5XMJ - chains N and O of the 6 polymer chains in the assembly; structure by X-ray diffraction, 3.60 A resolution.

# Chain N
Name: Succinate dehydrogenase iron-sulfur subunit
Source organism: Desulfovibrio gigas DSM 1382
Notes: EC 1.3.5.1
Amino-acid sequence (264 residues; each row starts with the number of its first residue):
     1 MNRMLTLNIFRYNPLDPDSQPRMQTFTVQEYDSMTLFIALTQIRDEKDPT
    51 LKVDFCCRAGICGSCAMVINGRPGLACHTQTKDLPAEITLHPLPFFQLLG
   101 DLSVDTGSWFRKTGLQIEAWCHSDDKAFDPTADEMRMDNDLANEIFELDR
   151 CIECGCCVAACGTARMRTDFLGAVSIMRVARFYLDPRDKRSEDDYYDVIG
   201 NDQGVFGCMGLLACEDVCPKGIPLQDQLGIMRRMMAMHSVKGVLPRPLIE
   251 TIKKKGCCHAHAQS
Not modelled in the structure: 241-264
Ion coordination: 2Fe-2S cluster Fe: C57, C62, C65, C77; 4Fe-4S cluster Fe: C151, C154, C157, C218; 3Fe-4S cluster Fe: C161, C208, C214
Small-molecule neighbours:
  - 3Fe-4S cluster (F3S): C161, T163, F170, A173, C208, M209, G210, L211, L212, A213, C214, L228
  - 2Fe-2S cluster (FES): F55, C56, C57, R58, A59, G60, I61, C62, G63, S64, C65, L75, C77
  - 4Fe-4S cluster (SF4): C151, I152, E153, C154, G155, C156, C157, V174, C218, P219, I222, L224

# Chain O
Name: fumarate reductase respiratory complex
Source organism: Desulfovibrio gigas
Amino-acid sequence (218 residues; numbered 1 to 218; the number before each row is that of its first residue):
     1 MNASTITLHVPQRSKIAGRMDFFQMVSGALLILFLWAHMMLVSSVILSPS
    51 LMNGIAWFFEATYMAQIGGPAVFVLMVVHFILAARKMPFKQDEWKTFRVH
   101 ACMLHHKDTTMWVVQVISAIFILVLGAVHMFVVLTDLPITAAKSAARLQS
   151 GWLYLYLVLLPLAELHVGVGFYRIGVKYGFVGRNKRKWFQKTENLMMIGF
   201 ITIGLLTLVRFMLLNIQG
Not modelled in the structure: 213-218
Ion coordination: heme Fe site 1: H38, H129; heme Fe site 2: H79, H166
Small-molecule neighbours:
  - heme (HEM), molecule 1: Q24, M25, G28, L31, I32, L35, M76, H79, F80, A83, K86, M87, W112, Q115, A119, I122, L123, H166, V167, G170, F171, I174, K177, Y178
  - heme (HEM), molecule 2: F34, H38, M39, V42, G68, G69, V72, H129, M130, V133, L134, I139, S144, A145, R147, L148, Y156, L159, L160, A163, G204, T207, L208, F211
What the authors report for this chain:
  - self-association interface (contacts with another copy of this molecule); pairs are residue here / residue on that copy: G151-T135 (hydrogen bond)

# Chain N / chain O interface
Contacting residue pairs (70; chain N residue first):
  G71(N) with M103(O); L104(O)
  R72(N) with L104(O), hydrogen bond (side chain-backbone)
  P73(N) with L104(O)
  A160(N) with H100(O), hydrogen bond (backbone-side chain); L104(O)
  C161(N) with H100(O)
  G162(N) with H100(O), hydrogen bond (backbone-side chain)
  R165(N) with T96(O); H100(O); M103(O)
  M166(N) with E93(O); F97(O), hydrophobic
  R167(N) with K86(O), hydrogen bond (side chain-backbone); E93(O), salt bridge
  Y196(N) with S14(O); K15(O), hydrogen bond (side chain-backbone); A17(O); G18(O), hydrogen bond (side chain-backbone)
  D197(N) with Q12(O), hydrogen bond; R13(O), salt bridge
  G200(N) with A17(O)
  N201(N) with L8(O); S14(O), hydrogen bond (side chain-backbone)
  D202(N) with A17(O)
  F206(N) with A17(O); G18(O); D21(O); K86(O), hydrogen bond (backbone-side chain)
  C208(N) with K177(O)
  M209(N) with K86(O); F97(O), hydrophobic; W112(O), hydrophobic; R173(O), hydrogen bond (backbone-side chain); K177(O)
  G210(N) with R173(O), hydrogen bond (backbone-side chain); K177(O)
  L211(N) with F97(O), hydrophobic; H106(O), hydrogen bond (backbone-side chain); D108(O); T109(O); W112(O), hydrophobic; R173(O)
  L212(N) with H106(O); Y172(O); V176(O), hydrophobic; R186(O)
  A213(N) with L104(O), hydrophobic; H106(O)
  E215(N) with R183(O), salt bridge
  D216(N) with H106(O); R186(O), salt bridge
  Q225(N) with V176(O); G182(O); R183(O); R186(O), hydrogen bond
  D226(N) with G182(O)
  G229(N) with K177(O); Y178(O); G179(O)
  R232(N) with D21(O), salt bridge; K177(O); Y178(O)
  R233(N) with Y178(O), hydrogen bond (side chain-backbone); G179(O), hydrogen bond (side chain-backbone); F180(O)
  A236(N) with F22(O)
  M237(N) with F22(O), hydrophobic
  S239(N) with R19(O)
  V240(N) with R19(O)
Also at the interface, not in a pair above, chain N (40 interface residues in all): V68, N70, A159, D193, G207, L228, I230, H238
Also at the interface, not in a pair above, chain O (36 interface residues in all): I16, R85, H105, V181, N184

# Overview
40 residues of chain N and 36 residues of chain O are in contact; the contacts include 15 hydrogen bonds and 5
salt bridges. Polar contacts include R167(N)-E93(O), D197(N)-R13(O) and E215(N)-R183(O). Ligands of chain N:
3Fe-4S cluster, 4Fe-4S cluster and 2Fe-2S cluster. Bound to chain O: heme. The paper reports a
self-association interface involving G151(O).
Chain N is Succinate dehydrogenase iron-sulfur subunit (Desulfovibrio gigas DSM 1382) and chain O is fumarate
reductase respiratory complex (Desulfovibrio gigas); the structure, Crystal structure of quinol:fumarate
reductase from Desulfovibrio gigas, was determined by X-ray diffraction.
